PDB entry 5EI4 | X-ray diffraction, 1.05 A resolution | chain A

Chain A:
Molecule: Bromodomain-containing protein 4
From: Homo sapiens
Notes: fragment: n-terminal bromodomain, residues 44-168
UniProtKB: O60885 (BRD4_HUMAN); residues 44-168 here = UniProt positions 44-168
Sequence (127 residues; row label = number of the first residue in the row):
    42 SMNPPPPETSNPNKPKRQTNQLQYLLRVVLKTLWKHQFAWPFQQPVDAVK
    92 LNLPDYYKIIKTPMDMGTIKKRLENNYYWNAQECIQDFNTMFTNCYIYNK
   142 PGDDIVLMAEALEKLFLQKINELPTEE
Sequence notes: expression tag (42-43)
Residues lining bound ligands: 5NV (8-[(3-azanyl-1H-1,2,4-triazol-5-yl)sulfanylmethyl]-3-[(4-chlorophenyl)methyl]-7-ethyl-purine-2,6-dione): Trp81, Pro82, Phe83, Gln85, Pro86, Val87, Asp88, Leu92, Leu94, Tyr97, Tyr139, Asn140, Asp145, Ile146, Met149
Swiss-Prot annotation at these positions:
  - site: Asn140 (Acetylated histone binding)
  - cross-link: Lys99 (Glycyl lysine isopeptide (Lys-Gly) (interchain with G-Cter in SUMO2))
  - natural variant: Asp145 (D145G: Found in a patient with a neurodevelopmental syndrome; uncertain significance)
  - mutagenesis: Asn140 (N140A: Abolishes binding to acetylated histones)

Summary:
Chain A binds compound 5NV. UniProt lists one mutagenesis site.
Chain A is Bromodomain-containing protein 4 (Homo sapiens); the structure, First domain of human bromodomain
BRD4 in complex with inhibitor
8-(5-Amino-1H-[1,2,4]triazol-3-ylsulfanylmethyl)-3-(4-chlorobenzyl)-7-ethyl-3,7-dihydropurine-2,6-dione, was
determined by X-ray diffraction together with 5EGU and 5EIS from the same study.
